Entry 3L6G (X-ray diffraction, 1.90 A resolution); this record covers chain A.

# Chain A
Protein: Betaine ABC transporter permease and substrate binding protein
From: Lactococcus lactis
Notes: fragment: substrate binding domain
UniProtKB: Q7DAU8 (Q7DAU8_LACLA); residue numbers follow UniProt; this construct covers 320-573
Amino-acid sequence (256 residues; each row starts with the number of its first residue):
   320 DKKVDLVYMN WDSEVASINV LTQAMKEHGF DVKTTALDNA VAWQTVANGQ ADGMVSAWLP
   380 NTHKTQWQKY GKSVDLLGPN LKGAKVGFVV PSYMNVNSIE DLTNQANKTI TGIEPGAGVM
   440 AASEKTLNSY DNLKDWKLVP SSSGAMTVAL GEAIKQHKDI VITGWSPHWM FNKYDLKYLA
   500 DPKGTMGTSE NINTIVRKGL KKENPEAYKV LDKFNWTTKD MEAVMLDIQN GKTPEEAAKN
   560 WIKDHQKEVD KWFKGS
Differences from the reference sequence: expression tag (574-575)
Small-molecule neighbours: B3P (2-[3-(2-hydroxy-1,1-dihydroxymethyl-ethylamino)-propylamino]-2-hydroxymethyl-propane-1,3-diol): L395, L396, P398, Y527, D531, K532, F533, N534

# In short
Ligands of chain A: compound B3P.
Chain A is Betaine ABC transporter permease and substrate binding protein (Lactococcus lactis); the structure,
Crystal structure of lactococcal OpuAC in its open conformation, was determined by X-ray diffraction (same
publication as 3L6H).
